Entry 4TQK (X-ray diffraction, 2.10 A resolution); this record covers chains A and B.

[Chain A (and B)]
Protein: Lectin 2
Source organism: Agrocybe aegerita
Notes: chain B of this document is another copy of the same molecule, construct and numbering; everything in this record applies to it too
UniProt: H6CS64 (H6CS64_AGRAE); residue numbers follow UniProt; this construct covers 2-407
Chain sequence (406 residues; row label = number of the first residue in the row):
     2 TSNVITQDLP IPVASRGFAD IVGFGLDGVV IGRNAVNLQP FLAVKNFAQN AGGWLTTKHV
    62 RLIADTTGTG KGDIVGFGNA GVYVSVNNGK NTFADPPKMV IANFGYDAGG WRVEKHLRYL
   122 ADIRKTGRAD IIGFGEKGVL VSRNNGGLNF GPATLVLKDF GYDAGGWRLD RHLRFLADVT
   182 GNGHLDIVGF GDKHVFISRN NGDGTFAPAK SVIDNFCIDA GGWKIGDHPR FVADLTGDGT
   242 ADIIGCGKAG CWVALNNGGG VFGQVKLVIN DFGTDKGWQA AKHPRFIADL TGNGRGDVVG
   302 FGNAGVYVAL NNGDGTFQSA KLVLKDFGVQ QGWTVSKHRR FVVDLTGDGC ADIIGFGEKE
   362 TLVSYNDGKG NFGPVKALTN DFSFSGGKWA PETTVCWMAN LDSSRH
Disordered / not traced: 405-407
Construct notes: engineered mutation Thr127 (Ile in H6CS64)
Residues lining bound ligands:
  - N-acetylglucosamine (NAG; 2-acetamido-2-deoxy-beta-D-glucopyranose), molecule 1: Asn47, Gly53, Gly54, Trp55, His60, Gly79, Asn80, Ala81, Tyr84, Pro98
  - N-acetylglucosamine (NAG), molecule 2: Asn104, Gly110, Gly111, Trp112, His117, Gly136, Glu137, Leu141
  - N-acetylglucosamine (NAG), molecule 3: Asp160, Phe161, Gly166, Gly167, Trp168, His173, Gly192, Asp193, Phe197
  - N-acetylglucosamine (NAG), molecule 4: Asn216, Gly222, Gly223, Trp224, His229, Gly248, Lys249, Trp253
  - N-acetylglucosamine (NAG), molecule 5: Asp272, Lys277, Gly278, Trp279, His284, Gly303, Asn304, Tyr308
  - N-acetylglucosamine (NAG), molecule 6: Asp327, Phe328, Gln332, Gly333, Trp334, His339, Gly358, Glu359, Lys360, Glu361, Leu363
Reported in the primary citation:
  - binding site for N-acetylglucosamine: Asn47, Gly53, Trp55, Asn80, Asn104, Gly110, Gly111, Trp112, His117, Gly136, Glu137, Lys138, Asp160, Gly166, Trp168, Asp193, Asn216, Gly222, Trp224, Lys249, Asp272, Lys277, Trp279, Asn304, Tyr308, Asp327, Gln332, Trp334, Glu359
  - specificity-determining residues: Asn104
  - specificity-determining residues: Leu141 (proposed by the authors, not directly observed)

[Chain A / chain B interface]
Pairs across the interface (33; chain A residue first):
  Arg17(A) - Lys91(B)  hydrogen bond (side chain-backbone)
  Arg17(A) - Asn92(B)
  Arg17(A) - Thr93(B)
  Phe19(A) - Arg34(B)
  Phe19(A) - Ala36(B)  hydrophobic
  Phe19(A) - Asn92(B)
  Arg34(A) - Phe19(B)
  Arg34(A) - Arg34(B)
  Arg34(A) - Asn35(B)
  Asn35(A) - Arg34(B)  hydrogen bond (backbone-side chain)
  Asn35(A) - Asn35(B)
  Asn35(A) - Ala36(B)
  Asn35(A) - Val37(B)  hydrogen bond (side chain-backbone)
  Ala36(A) - Phe19(B)  hydrophobic
  Ala36(A) - Asn35(B)
  Ala36(A) - Ala36(B)
  Ala36(A) - Val37(B)  hydrogen bond (backbone-backbone)
  Val37(A) - Asn35(B)  hydrogen bond (backbone-side chain)
  Val37(A) - Ala36(B)  hydrogen bond (backbone-backbone)
  Val37(A) - Tyr366(B)
  Asn38(A) - Tyr366(B)
  Lys72(A) - Ser404(B)  hydrogen bond (side chain-backbone)
  Lys91(A) - Arg17(B)
  Asn92(A) - Arg17(B)  hydrogen bond (backbone-side chain)
  Asn92(A) - Phe19(B)
  Asn92(A) - Gly348(B)  hydrogen bond (side chain-backbone)
  Thr93(A) - Arg17(B)
  Gly348(A) - Asn92(B)  hydrogen bond (backbone-side chain)
  Tyr366(A) - Val37(B)
  Tyr366(A) - Asn38(B)
  Leu379(A) - Val37(B)  hydrophobic
  Asp403(A) - Lys72(B)
  Ser404(A) - Lys72(B)
Other interface residues (no listed pair), chain A (20 interface residues in all): Leu39, Phe42, Leu346, Thr347
Other interface residues (no listed pair), chain B (21 interface residues in all): Leu39, Gln40, Thr70, Leu346, Thr347, Leu379, Asp403

[Overview]
The interface between chain A and chain B involves 20 residues on one side and 21 on the other, with 10
hydrogen bonds. Polar pairs include Arg17(A)-Lys91(B), Asn35(A)-Arg34(B) and Asn35(A)-Val37(B). The paper
reports a binding site for N-acetylglucosamine at Asn47(A), Gly53(A) and Trp55(A) among others; specificity
determinants Asn104(A) and Leu141(A).
Both chains are Lectin 2 (Agrocybe aegerita). Entry 4TQK (Structural basis of specific recognition of
non-reducing terminal N-acetylglucosamine by an Agrocybe aegerita lection) was determined by X-ray diffraction
(same publication as 4TQJ and 4TQM).
